6THT - chain A; structure by X-ray diffraction, 1.14 A resolution.

# Chain A
Name: LCC
From: uncultured bacterium
Notes: EC 3.1.1.74
Reference sequence: G9BY57 (G9BY57_9BACT); residues 36-293 here = UniProt positions 36-293
Amino-acid sequence (258 residues; numbered 36 to 293; the number before each row is that of its first residue):
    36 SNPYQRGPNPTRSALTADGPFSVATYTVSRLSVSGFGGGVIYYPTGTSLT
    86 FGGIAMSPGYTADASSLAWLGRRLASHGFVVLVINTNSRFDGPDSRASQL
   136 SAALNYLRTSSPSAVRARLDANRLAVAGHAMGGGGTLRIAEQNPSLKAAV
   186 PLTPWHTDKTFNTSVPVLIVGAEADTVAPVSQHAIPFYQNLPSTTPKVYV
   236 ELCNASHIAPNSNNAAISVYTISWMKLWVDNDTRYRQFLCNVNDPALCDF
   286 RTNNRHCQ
Disulfide bonds: Cys238-Cys283, Cys275-Cys292
Differences from the reference sequence: engineered mutation Gly127 (Tyr in G9BY57), Ala165 (Ser in G9BY57), Cys238 (Asp in G9BY57), Ile243 (Phe in G9BY57), Cys283 (Ser in G9BY57)
Reported in the primary citation:
  - catalytic residues: His242 (from molecular simulation)
  - catalytic residues: Met166, Asp210 (citing earlier work)
  - mutagenesis - S165A: abolished catalytic activity (proposed by the authors, not directly observed)
  - mutagenesis - T96M, N246D, N246M: increased stability

# Overview
The paper reports catalytic residues His242, Met166 and Asp210; T96M, N246D and N246M increase stability.
Chain A is LCC (uncultured bacterium); the structure, High resolution crystal structure of a Leaf-branch
compost cutinase quintuple variant, was determined by X-ray diffraction (same publication as 6THS).
